Entry 7NKH (electron microscopy, 2.78 A resolution); this record covers chains D and G of the 7 polymer chains in the assembly.

# Chain D
Name: ATP synthase subunit beta
Organism: Mycolicibacterium smegmatis MC2 155
Notes: EC 7.1.2.2
Reference sequence: A0R200 (ATPB_MYCS2); residue numbers follow UniProt; this construct covers 1-475
Sequence (475 residues; numbered 1 to 475; the number before each row is that of its first residue):
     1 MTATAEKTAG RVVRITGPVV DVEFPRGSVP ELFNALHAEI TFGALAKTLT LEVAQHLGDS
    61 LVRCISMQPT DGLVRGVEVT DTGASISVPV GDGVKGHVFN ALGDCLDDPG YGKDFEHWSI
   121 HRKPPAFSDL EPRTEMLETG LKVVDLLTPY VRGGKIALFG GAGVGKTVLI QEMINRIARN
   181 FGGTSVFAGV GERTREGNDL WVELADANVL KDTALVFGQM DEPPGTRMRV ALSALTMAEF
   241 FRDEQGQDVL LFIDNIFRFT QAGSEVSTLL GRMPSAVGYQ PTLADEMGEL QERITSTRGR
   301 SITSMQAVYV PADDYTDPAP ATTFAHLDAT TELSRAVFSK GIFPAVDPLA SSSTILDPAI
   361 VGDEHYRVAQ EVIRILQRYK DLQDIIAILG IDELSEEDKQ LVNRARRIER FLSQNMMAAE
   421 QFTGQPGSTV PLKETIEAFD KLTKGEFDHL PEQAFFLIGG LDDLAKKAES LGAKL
Disordered / not traced: 1-7, 475
Bound ions: Mg2+: Thr167 (together with ADP)
Ligand contacts: ADP (adenosine-5'-diphosphate): Gly161, Ala162, Gly163, Val164, Gly165, Lys166, Thr167, Val168, Glu196, Phe338, Phe343, Met416, Ala419, Phe422, Thr423

# Chain G
Name: ATP synthase gamma chain
Organism: Mycolicibacterium smegmatis MC2 155
Reference sequence: A0R201 (ATPG_MYCS2); numbering as in UniProt (aligned over 1-307)
Sequence (307 residues; numbered 1 to 307; the number before each row is that of its first residue):
     1 MAATLRELRG RIRSAGSIKK ITKAQELIAT SRIAKAQARV EAARPYAAEI TNMLTELAGA
    61 SALDHPLLVE RKQPKRAGVL VVSSDRGLCG AYNANVLRRA EELFSLLRDE GKDPVLYVVG
   121 RKALGYFSFR QRTVVESWTG FSERPTYENA REIADTLVNA FMAGADDEGD DAGADGILGV
   181 DELHIVFTEF RSMLSQTAVA RRAAPMEVEY VGEVETGPRT LYSFEPDPET LFDALLPRYI
   241 ATRVYAALLE AAASESASRR RAMKSATDNA DDLIKALTLA ANRERQAQIT QEISEIVGGA
   301 NALAGSK
Disordered / not traced: 1-2, 36-85, 95-257, 305-307

# Interface between chain D and chain G
Contacting residue pairs - 20 pairs, chain D then chain G:
  Thr268(D) - Leu303(G)
  Gly271(D) - Leu303(G)
  Arg272(D) - Leu303(G)
  Met273(D) - Leu303(G)  hydrophobic
  Pro274(D) - Ile296(G)
  Pro274(D) - Gly299(G)
  Ser275(D) - Ile296(G)
  Ala276(D) - Glu292(G)
  Val277(D) - Glu292(G)  hydrogen bond (backbone-side chain)
  Ala312(D) - Arg6(G)
  Asp313(D) - Arg6(G)  hydrogen bond (backbone-side chain)
  Asp381(D) - Arg13(G)  salt bridge
  Asp384(D) - Arg13(G)  salt bridge
  Asp384(D) - Ser14(G)  hydrogen bond
  Ile385(D) - Ser17(G)
  Ile388(D) - Ile18(G)  hydrophobic
  Leu389(D) - Ile21(G)  hydrophobic
  Glu393(D) - Gln25(G)
  Glu393(D) - Arg86(G)  salt bridge
  Glu393(D) - Leu88(G)
Interface residues without a listed pair, chain D (19 interface residues in all): Gly278, Asp314, Lys380
Interface residues without a listed pair, chain G (15 interface residues in all): Glu295, Ala300

# In short
19 residues of chain D face 15 of chain G across their interface; the contacts include 3 hydrogen bonds and 3
salt bridges. Polar pairs include Asp381(D)-Arg13(G), Asp384(D)-Arg13(G) and Glu393(D)-Arg86(G). Ligands of
chain D: ADP.
Chain D is ATP synthase subunit beta and chain G is ATP synthase gamma chain, both from Mycolicibacterium
smegmatis MC2 155; the structure, Mycobacterium smegmatis ATP synthase F1 state 2, was determined by electron
microscopy (same publication as 7NJK, 7NJL, 7NJM, 7NJN, 7NJO, 7NJP and 20 further entries).
